PDB entry 6EGX | electron microscopy, 4.06 A resolution (low resolution: residue-level contacts below are approximate; hydrogen-bond / salt-bridge calls are withheld) | chains A and D of the 4 polymer chains in the assembly

# Chain A
Protein: structural protein VP1
From: Sacbrood virus
UniProt: A0A223DN59 (A0A223DN59_9VIRU); residues 15-243 here correspond to UniProt positions 770-998 (UniProt number = residue number + 755)
Chain sequence (229 residues; each row starts with the number of its first residue):
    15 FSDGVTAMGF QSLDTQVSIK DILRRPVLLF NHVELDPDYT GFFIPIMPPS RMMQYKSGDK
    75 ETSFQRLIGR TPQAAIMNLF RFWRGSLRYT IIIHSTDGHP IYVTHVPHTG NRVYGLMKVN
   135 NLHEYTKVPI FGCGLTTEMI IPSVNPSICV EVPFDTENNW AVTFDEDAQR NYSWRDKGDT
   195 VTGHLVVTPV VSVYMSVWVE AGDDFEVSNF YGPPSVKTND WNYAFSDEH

# Chain D
Protein: minor capsid protein MiCP
From: Sacbrood virus
UniProt: Q9IGK7 (Q9IGK7_9VIRU); residues 1-26 here correspond to UniProt positions 304-329 (UniProt number = residue number + 303)
Chain sequence (26 residues; each row starts with the number of its first residue):
     1 DNPHRFLPAN VSNRWNEYSS AYLPRV

# Interface between chain A and chain D
Contacting residue pairs (12; chain A residue first):
  E180(A) with Y18(D)
  D181(A) with H4(D)
  Q183(A) with N2(D); H4(D); R5(D)
  R184(A) with H4(D); R5(D); N16(D); Y18(D)
  N185(A) with R5(D); F6(D); N16(D)
Other interface residues (no listed pair), chain D (7 interface residues in all): E17

# In short
5 residues of chain A and 7 residues of chain D are in contact.
Chain A is structural protein VP1 and chain D is minor capsid protein MiCP, both from Sacbrood virus; the
structure, Sacbrood virus of honeybee - expansion state I, was determined by electron microscopy together with
5LSF, 5OYP, 6EGV, 6EH1 and 6EIW from the same study.
